3OW8 - chain A; structure by X-ray diffraction, 2.30 A resolution.

# Chain A
Molecule: WD repeat-containing protein 61
From: Homo sapiens
UniProt: Q9GZS3 (WDR61_HUMAN); numbering as in UniProt (aligned over 2-305)
Sequence (321 residues; numbered -15 to 305; the number before each row is that of its first residue; numbers below 1 keep their minus sign (Met-15 is residue -15)):
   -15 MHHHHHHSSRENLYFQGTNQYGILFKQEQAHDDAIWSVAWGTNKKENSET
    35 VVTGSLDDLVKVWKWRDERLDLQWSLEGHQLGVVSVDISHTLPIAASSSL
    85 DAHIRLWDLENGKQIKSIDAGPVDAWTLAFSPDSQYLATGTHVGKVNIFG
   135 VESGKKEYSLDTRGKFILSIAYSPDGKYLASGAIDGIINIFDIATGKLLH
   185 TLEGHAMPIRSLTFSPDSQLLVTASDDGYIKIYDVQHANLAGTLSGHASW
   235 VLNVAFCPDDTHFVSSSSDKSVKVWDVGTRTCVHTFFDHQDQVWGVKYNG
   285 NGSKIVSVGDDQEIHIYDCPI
Unresolved in the structure: -15 to 4, 26-32, 305
Sequence notes: expression tag (-15 to 1)
Swiss-Prot annotation at these positions:
  - modified residue: Thr2 (N-acetylthreonine)

# Summary
Chain A is WD repeat-containing protein 61 (Homo sapiens); the structure, Crystal Structure of the WD
repeat-containing protein 61, was determined by X-ray diffraction together with 3I2N, 3GFC, 3FM0 and 3E0C from
the same study.
